Entry 7DZY (electron microscopy, 3.60 A resolution); this record covers chains H and L of the 9 polymer chains in the assembly.

[Chain H]
Protein: Fab Heavy chain of enhancing antibody 2490
Source organism: Homo sapiens
Notes: antibody fragment or engineered binder
Amino-acid sequence (225 residues; numbered 1 to 225; the number before each row is that of its first residue):
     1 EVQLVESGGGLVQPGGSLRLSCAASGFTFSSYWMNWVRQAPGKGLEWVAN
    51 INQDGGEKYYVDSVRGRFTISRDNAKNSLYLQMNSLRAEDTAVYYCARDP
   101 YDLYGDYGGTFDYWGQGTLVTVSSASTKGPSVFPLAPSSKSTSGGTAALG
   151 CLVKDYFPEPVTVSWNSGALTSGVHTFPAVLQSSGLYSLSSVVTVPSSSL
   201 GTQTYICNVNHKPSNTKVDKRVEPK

[Chain L]
Protein: Fab light chain of enhancing antibody 2490
Source organism: Homo sapiens
Notes: antibody fragment or engineered binder
Amino-acid sequence (266 residues; numbered 1 to 266; the number before each row is that of its first residue):
     1 DIQMTQSPSTLSASVGDRVTITCRASQSISSWLAWYQQKPRKAPKLLIYK
    51 ASTLESGVPSRFSGSGSGTEFTLTISSLQPDDFATYYCQQYNSYSLTFGG
   101 GTKVEIKRTVAAPSVFIFPPSDEQLKSGTASVVCLLNNFYPREAKVQWKV
   151 DNALQSGNSQESVTEQDSKDSTYSLSSTLTLSKADYEKHKVYACEVTHQG
   201 LSSPVTKSFNRGEESVTEQDSKDSTYSLSSTLTLSKADYEKHKVYACEVT
   251 HQGLSSPVTKSFNRGE
Disordered / not traced: 214-266

[Chain H / chain L interface]
Pairs across the interface (5; chain H residue first):
  Asp-106(H) / Ser-31(L)
  Asp-106(H) / Trp-32(L)  hydrogen bond (backbone-backbone)
  Gly-108(H) / Lys-50(L)  hydrogen bond (backbone-backbone)
  Gly-109(H) / Ile-48(L)
  Gly-109(H) / Tyr-49(L)
Other interface residues (no listed pair), chain H (6 interface residues in all): Phe-111, Gly-115, Ser-138
Other interface residues (no listed pair), chain L (9 interface residues in all): Leu-33, Ala-43, Leu-46, Ile-117

[Overview]
The interface between chain H and chain L involves 6 residues on one side and 9 on the other, with 2 hydrogen
bonds. Main-chain hydrogen bonds include Asp-106(H)/Trp-32(L) and Gly-108(H)/Lys-50(L).
Chain H is Fab Heavy chain of enhancing antibody 2490 and chain L is Fab light chain of enhancing antibody
2490, both from Homo sapiens; the structure, Spike protein from SARS-CoV2 with Fab fragment of enhancing
antibody 2490, was determined by electron microscopy, deposited together with 7DZW.
